PDB entry 6PC7 | electron microscopy, 2.50 A resolution | chains I and O of the 7 polymer chains in the assembly

== Chain I ==
Molecule: 23S ribosomal RNA
From: Escherichia coli
Sequence (2904 nucleotides; each row starts with the number of its first residue):
     1 GGUUAAGCGA CUAAGCGUAC ACGGUGGAUG CCCUGGCAGU CAGAGGCGAU GAAGGACGUG
    61 CUAAUCUGCG AUAAGCGUCG GUAAGGUGAU AUGAACCGUU AUAACCGGCG AUUUCCGAAU
   121 GGGGAAACCC AGUGUGUUUC GACACACUAU CAUUAACUGA AUCCAUAGGU UAAUGAGGCG
   181 AACCGGGGGA ACUGAAACAU CUAAGUACCC CGAGGAAAAG AAAUCAACCG AGAUUCCCCC
   241 AGUAGCGGCG AGCGAACGGG GAGCAGCCCA GAGCCUGAAU CAGUGUGUGU GUUAGUGGAA
   301 GCGUCUGGAA AGGCGCGCGA UACAGGGUGA CAGCCCCGUA CACAAAAAUG CACAUGCUGU
   361 GAGCUCGAUG AGUAGGGCGG GACACGUGGU AUCCUGUCUG AAUAUGGGGG GACCAUCCUC
   421 CAAGGCUAAA UACUCCUGAC UGACCGAUAG UGAACCAGUA CCGUGAGGGA AAGGCGAAAA
   481 GAACCCCGGC GAGGGGAGUG AAAAAGAACC UGAAACCGUG UACGUACAAG CAGUGGGAGC
   541 ACGCUUAGGC GUGUGACUGC GUACCUUUUG UAUAAUGGGU CAGCGACUUA UAUUCUGUAG
   601 CAAGGUUAAC CGAAUAGGGG AGCCGAAGGG AAACCGAGUC UUAACUGGGC GUUAAGUUGC
   661 AGGGUAUAGA CCCGAAACCC GGUGAUCUAG CCAUGGGCAG GUUGAAGGUU GGGUAACACU
   721 AACUGGAGGA CCGAACCGAC UAAUGUUGAA AAAUUAGCGG AUGACUUGUG GCUGGGGGUG
   781 AAAGGCCAAU CAAACCGGGA GAUAGCUGGU UCUCCCCGAA AGCUAUUUAG GUAGCGCCUC
   841 GUGAAUUCAU CUCCGGGGGU AGAGCACUGU UUCGGCAAGG GGGUCAUCCC GACUUACCAA
   901 CCCGAUGCAA ACUGCGAAUA CCGGAGAAUG UUAUCACGGG AGACACACGG CGGGUGCUAA
   961 CGUCCGUCGU GAAGAGGGAA ACAACCCAGA CCGCCAGCUA AGGUCCCAAA GUCAUGGUUA
  1021 AGUGGGAAAC GAUGUGGGAA GGCCCAGACA GCCAGGAUGU UGGCUUAGAA GCAGCCAUCA
  1081 UUUAAAGAAA GCGUAAUAGC UCACUGGUCG AGUCGGCCUG CGCGGAAGAU GUAACGGGGC
  1141 UAAACCAUGC ACCGAAGCUG CGGCAGCGAC GCUUAUGCGU UGUUGGGUAG GGGAGCGUUC
  1201 UGUAAGCCUG CGAAGGUGUG CUGUGAGGCA UGCUGGAGGU AUCAGAAGUG CGAAUGCUGA
  1261 CAUAAGUAAC GAUAAAGCGG GUGAAAAGCC CGCUCGCCGG AAGACCAAGG GUUCCUGUCC
  1321 AACGUUAAUC GGGGCAGGGU GAGUCGACCC CUAAGGCGAG GCCGAAAGGC GUAGUCGAUG
  1381 GGAAACAGGU UAAUAUUCCU GUACUUGGUG UUACUGCGAA GGGGGGACGG AGAAGGCUAU
  1441 GUUGGCCGGG CGACGGUUGU CCCGGUUUAA GCGUGUAGGC UGGUUUUCCA GGCAAAUCCG
  1501 GAAAAUCAAG GCUGAGGCGU GAUGACGAGG CACUACGGUG CUGAAGCAAC AAAUGCCCUG
  1561 CUUCCAGGAA AAGCCUCUAA GCAUCAGGUA ACAUCAAAUC GUACCCCAAA CCGACACAGG
  1621 UGGUCAGGUA GAGAAUACCA AGGCGCUUGA GAGAACUCGG GUGAAGGAAC UAGGCAAAAU
  1681 GGUGCCGUAA CUUCGGGAGA AGGCACGCUG AUAUGUAGGU GAGGUCCCUC GCGGAUGGAG
  1741 CUGAAAUCAG UCGAAGAUAC CAGCUGGCUG CAACUGUUUA UUAAAAACAC AGCACUGUGC
  1801 AAACACGAAA GUGGACGUAU ACGGUGUGAC GCCUGCCCGG UGCCGGAAGG UUAAUUGAUG
  1861 GGGUUAGCGC AAGCGAAGCU CUUGAUCGAA GCCCCGGUAA ACGGCGGCCG UAACXAUAAC
  1921 GGUCCUAAGG UAGCGAAAUU CCUUGUCGGG UAAGUUCCGA CXUGCACGAA UGGCGUAAUG
  1981 AUGGCCAGGC UGUCUCCACC CGAGACUCAG UGAAAUUGAA CUCGCUGUGA AGAUGCAGUG
  2041 UACCCGCGGC AAGACGGAAA GACCCCGUXA ACCUUUACUA UAGCUUGACA CUGAACAUUG
  2101 AGCCUUGAUG UGUAGGAUAG GUGGGAGGCU UUGAAGUGUG GACGCCAGUC UGCAUGGAGC
  2161 CGACCUUGAA AUACCACCCU UUAAUGUUUG AUGUUCUAAC GUUGACCCGU AAUCCGGGUU
  2221 GCGGACAGUG UCUGGUGGGU AGUUUGACUG GGGCGGUCUC CUCCUAAAGA GUAACGGAGG
  2281 AGCACGAAGG UUGGCUAAUC CUGGUCGGAC AUCAGGAGGU UAGUGCAAUG GCAUAAGCCA
  2341 GCUUGACUGC GAGCGUGACG GCGCGAGCAG GUGCGAAAGC AGGUCAUAGU GAUCCGGUGG
  2401 UUCUGAAUGG AAGGGCCAUC GCUCAACGGA UAAAAGGUAC UCCGGGGAUA ACAGGCUGAU
  2461 ACCGCCCAAG AGUUCAUAUC GACGGCGGUG UUUGGCACCU CGAUGUCGGC UCAUCACAUC
  2521 CUGGGGCUGA AGUAGGUCCC AAGGGUAUGG CUGUUCGCCA UUUAAAGUGG UACGCGAGCU
  2581 GGGUUUAGAA CGUCGUGAGA CAGUUCGGUC CCUAUCUGCC GUGGGCGCUG GAGAACUGAG
  2641 GGGGGCUGCU CCUAGUACGA GAGGACCGGA GUGGACGCAU CACUGGUGUU CGGGUUGUCA
  2701 UGCCAAUGGC ACUGCCCGGU AGCUAAAUGC GGAAGAGAUA AGUGCUGAAA GCAUCUAAGC
  2761 ACGAAACUUG CCCCGAGAUG AGUUCUCCCU GACCCUUUAA GGGUCCUGAA GGAACGUUGA
  2821 AGACGACGAC GUUGAUAGGC CGGGUGUGUA AGCGCAGCGA UGCGUUGAGC UAACCGGUAC
  2881 UAAUGAACCG UGAGGCUUAA CCUU
Disordered / not traced: 886-891, 2030
Modified positions: 1MG (1N-methylguanosine-5'-monophosphate) at position 745, PSU (pseudouridine-5'-monophosphate) at position 746, 5MU (5-methyluridine 5'-monophosphate) at position 747, PSU (pseudouridine-5'-monophosphate) at position 955, 6MZ (N6-methyladenosine-5'-monophosphate) at position 1618, 2MG (2N-methylguanosine-5'-monophosphate) at position 1835, PSU (pseudouridine-5'-monophosphate) at position 1911, 3TD ((1S)-1,4-anhydro-1-(3-methyl-2,4-dioxo-1,2,3,4-tetrahydropyrimidin-5-yl)-5-O-phosphono-D-ribitol) at position 1915, PSU (pseudouridine-5'-monophosphate) at position 1917, 5MU (5-methyluridine 5'-monophosphate) at position 1939, 5MC (5-methylcytidine-5'-monophosphate) at position 1962, G7M (N7-methyl-guanosine-5'-monophosphate) at position 2069, OMG (o2'-methylguanosine-5'-monophosphate) at position 2251, 2MG (2N-methylguanosine-5'-monophosphate) at position 2445, PSU (pseudouridine-5'-monophosphate) at position 2457, OMC (o2'-methylycytidine-5'-monophosphate) at position 2498, 2MA (2-methyladenosine-5'-monophosphate) at position 2503, PSU (pseudouridine-5'-monophosphate) at position 2504, OMU (o2'-methyluridine 5'-monophosphate) at position 2552, PSU (pseudouridine-5'-monophosphate) at position 2580, PSU (pseudouridine-5'-monophosphate) at position 2605
Covalent attachments: covalent link PSU_1911-A1918
Ligand contacts: O7V ((2R)-2-[(3S,4R,5E,10E,12E,14S,16R,26aR)-16-fluoro-14-hydroxy-4,12-dimethyl-1,7,22-trioxo-4,7,8,9,14,15,16,17,24,25,26,26a-dodecahydro-1H,3H,22H-21,18-(azeno)pyrrolo[2,1-c][1,8,4,19]dioxadiazacyclotetracosin-3-yl]propyl isoquinolin-3-ylcarbamate): G2061, A2062, C2063, C2064, OMG_2251, A2450, A2451, C2452, 2MA_2503, PSU_2504, G2505, U2506, U2585, A2602
From the paper describing this entry:
  - binding site for O7V: C2452, U2585, A2602

== Chain O ==
Name: 50S ribosomal protein L13
From: Escherichia coli
UniProt: D7ZET0 (D7ZET0_ECOLX); residues 1-142 here = UniProt positions 1-142
Amino-acid sequence (142 residues; numbered 1 to 142; the number before each row is that of its first residue):
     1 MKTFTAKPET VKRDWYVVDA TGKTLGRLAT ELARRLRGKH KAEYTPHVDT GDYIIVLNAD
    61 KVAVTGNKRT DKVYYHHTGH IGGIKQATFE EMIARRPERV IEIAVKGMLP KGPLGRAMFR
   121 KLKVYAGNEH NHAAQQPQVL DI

== How chain I and chain O interact ==
Residue-residue contacts (98; chain I residue first):
  A5(I) - Ala134(O)  base contact
  A6(I) - Asn131(O)  sugar contact
  A6(I) - His132(O)  hydrogen bond to the sugar
  A6(I) - Ala134(O)  base contact
  A6(I) - Gln135(O)  hydrogen bond to the sugar
  G7(I) - Trp15(O)  sugar contact
  G7(I) - His132(O)  phosphate contact
  G7(I) - Gln135(O)  hydrogen bond to the sugar
  C8(I) - Tyr53(O)  sugar contact
  C8(I) - Lys123(O)  salt bridge to the phosphate
  C527(I) - Arg120(O)  sugar contact
  A528(I) - Pro113(O)  phosphate contact
  A528(I) - Arg116(O)  salt bridge to the phosphate
  A529(I) - Pro113(O)  phosphate contact
  A529(I) - Arg116(O)  salt bridge to the phosphate
  G536(I) - His47(O)  base contact
  G537(I) - Lys2(O)  phosphate contact
  G537(I) - Thr5(O)  phosphate contact
  G537(I) - His47(O)  sugar contact
  A538(I) - Lys7(O)  phosphate contact
  A538(I) - Pro8(O)  sugar contact
  G539(I) - Lys7(O)  phosphate contact
  G539(I) - Glu9(O)  sugar contact
  C557(I) - His47(O)  hydrogen bond to the sugar
  C557(I) - Pro113(O)  phosphate contact
  C557(I) - Leu114(O)  hydrogen bond to the phosphate
  U558(I) - His47(O)  sugar contact
  U558(I) - Gly112(O)  phosphate contact
  U558(I) - Pro113(O)  phosphate contact
  U558(I) - Leu114(O)  hydrogen bond to the phosphate
  C995(I) - Lys2(O)  base contact
  C995(I) - Thr3(O)  hydrogen bond to the base
  C1005(I) - Thr30(O)  hydrogen bond to the base
  C1006(I) - Thr30(O)  sugar contact
  C1006(I) - Ala33(O)  sugar contact
  C1006(I) - Lys39(O)  phosphate contact
  C1006(I) - Met108(O)  hydrogen bond to the sugar
  C1007(I) - Arg37(O)  salt bridge to the phosphate
  C1007(I) - Lys39(O)  phosphate contact
  C1007(I) - Met108(O)  sugar contact
  C1007(I) - Leu109(O)  sugar contact
  C1007(I) - Pro110(O)  sugar contact
  A1008(I) - Arg37(O)  salt bridge to the phosphate
  A1009(I) - Arg37(O)  salt bridge to the phosphate
  A1009(I) - Lys39(O)  salt bridge to the phosphate
  U1012(I) - Arg27(O)  hydrogen bond to the base
  U1012(I) - Thr30(O)  base contact
  G1022(I) - Thr65(O)  hydrogen bond to the base
  G1022(I) - Lys68(O)  hydrogen bond to the base
  G1131(I) - His77(O)  stacking on the base
  G1131(I) - His80(O)  phosphate contact
  G1131(I) - Ile81(O)  phosphate contact
  G1131(I) - Gly82(O)  phosphate contact
  U1132(I) - Tyr75(O)  sugar contact
  U1132(I) - Ile84(O)  sugar contact
  G1137(I) - Gly107(O)  hydrogen bond to the base
  G1138(I) - Thr30(O)  base contact
  G1138(I) - Ile103(O)  sugar contact
  G1138(I) - Ala104(O)  hydrogen bond to the sugar
  G1138(I) - Gly107(O)  sugar contact
  G1138(I) - Met108(O)  base contact
  G1139(I) - Gly26(O)  hydrogen bond to the phosphate
  G1139(I) - Lys72(O)  salt bridge to the phosphate
  G1139(I) - Tyr74(O)  phosphate contact
  G1139(I) - Ile103(O)  phosphate contact
  G1139(I) - Ala104(O)  phosphate contact
  C1140(I) - Leu25(O)  phosphate contact
  C1140(I) - Gly26(O)  hydrogen bond to the phosphate
  C1140(I) - Arg27(O)  hydrogen bond to the sugar
  C1140(I) - Lys68(O)  salt bridge to the phosphate
  U1141(I) - Thr24(O)  phosphate contact
  U1141(I) - Thr65(O)  hydrogen bond to the phosphate
  U1141(I) - Gly66(O)  base contact
  U1141(I) - Lys68(O)  salt bridge to the phosphate
  A1142(I) - Arg27(O)  hydrogen bond to the phosphate
  A1143(I) - Gly26(O)  hydrogen bond to the base
  A1143(I) - Arg27(O)  hydrogen bond to the base
  A1143(I) - Thr30(O)  base contact
  U2039(I) - Lys111(O)  salt bridge to the phosphate
  A2042(I) - Arg116(O)  base contact
  U2514(I) - Ile81(O)  phosphate contact
  C2515(I) - Ile81(O)  sugar contact
  A2639(I) - Arg96(O)  hydrogen bond to the sugar
  G2640(I) - Arg95(O)  phosphate contact
  G2641(I) - His76(O)  salt bridge to the phosphate
  G2641(I) - Thr78(O)  hydrogen bond to the phosphate
  G2642(I) - Thr78(O)  hydrogen bond to the phosphate
  G2642(I) - His80(O)  phosphate contact
  A2738(I) - Glu91(O)  sugar contact
  U2768(I) - Lys85(O)  phosphate contact
  U2768(I) - Arg95(O)  hydrogen bond to the sugar
  U2769(I) - Arg95(O)  salt bridge to the phosphate
  G2780(I) - Arg99(O)  hydrogen bond to the base
  G2780(I) - Glu102(O)  hydrogen bond to the base
  G2780(I) - Phe119(O)  base contact
  G2780(I) - Arg120(O)  salt bridge to the phosphate
  U2898(I) - Ala134(O)  hydrogen bond to the sugar
  A2899(I) - Ala134(O)  sugar contact
Also at the interface, not in a pair above, chain I (51 interface residues in all): A556, A1010, A1021, U1130, A1133, G2040, U2041
Also at the interface, not in a pair above, chain O (62 interface residues in all): Met1, Pro46, Val64, Asn67, Asp71, Gly83, Lys106, Gln136

== Summary ==
Chain I and chain O form an interface of 51 and 62 residues respectively, with 28 hydrogen bonds, 14 salt
bridges and 1 aromatic stacking contact. Polar pairs include C995(I)-Thr3(O), C1005(I)-Thr30(O) and
U1012(I)-Arg27(O). Bound to chain I: compound O7V. The paper reports a binding site for O7V at C2452(I),
U2585(I) and A2602(I).
Here chain I is 23S ribosomal RNA and chain O is 50S ribosomal protein L13, both from Escherichia coli. Entry
6PC7 (E. coli 50S ribosome bound to compound 46) was determined by electron microscopy, deposited together
with 6PC5, 6PC6, 6PC8, 6PCH, 6PCQ, 6PCR and 3 further entries.
